PDB entry 7JJO | electron microscopy, 2.60 A resolution | chains B and N of the 5 polymer chains in the assembly

# Chain B
Protein: Guanine nucleotide-binding protein G(I)/G(S)/G(T) subunit beta-1
From: Bos taurus
Reference sequence: P62871 (GBB1_BOVIN); residues 2-340 here = UniProt positions 2-340
Sequence (339 residues; row label = number of the first residue in the row):
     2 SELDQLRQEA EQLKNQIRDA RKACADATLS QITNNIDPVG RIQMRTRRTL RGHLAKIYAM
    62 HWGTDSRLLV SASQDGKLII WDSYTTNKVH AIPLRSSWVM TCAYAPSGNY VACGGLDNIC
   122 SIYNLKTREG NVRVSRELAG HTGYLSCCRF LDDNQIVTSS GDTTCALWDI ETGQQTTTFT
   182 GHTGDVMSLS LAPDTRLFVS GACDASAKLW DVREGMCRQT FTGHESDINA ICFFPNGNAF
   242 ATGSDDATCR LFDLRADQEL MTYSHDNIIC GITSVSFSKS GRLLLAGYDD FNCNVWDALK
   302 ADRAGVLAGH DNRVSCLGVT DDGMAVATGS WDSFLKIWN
Disordered / not traced: 2
UniProt features mapped onto this chain:
  - modified residue: Ser-2 (N-acetylserine), His-266 (Phosphohistidine)

# Chain N
Protein: Nanobody 35
From: Lama glama
Notes: antibody fragment or engineered binder
Sequence (138 residues; row label = number of the first residue in the row):
     1 QVQLQESGGG LVQPGGSLRL SCAASGFTFS NYKMNWVRQA PGKGLEWVSD ISQSGASISY
    61 TGSVKGRFTI SRDNAKNTLY LQMNSLKPED TAVYYCARCP APFTRDCFDV TSTTYAYRGQ
   121 GTQVTVSSHH HHHHEPEA
Disordered / not traced: 129-138
Cystine bridges: Cys-22/Cys-96, Cys-99/Cys-107

# Interface between chain B and chain N
Residue-residue contacts (16; chain B residue first):
  Lys-15(B) / Gln-1(N)
  Thr-184(B) / Thr-114(N)
  Cys-204(B) / Tyr-117(N)  hydrogen bond (backbone-side chain)
  Asp-205(B) / Ala-116(N)
  Ala-206(B) / Tyr-117(N)
  Thr-223(B) / Gln-1(N)
  Glu-226(B) / Gly-26(N)
  Glu-226(B) / Phe-27(N)
  Glu-226(B) / Thr-28(N)
  Glu-226(B) / Tyr-32(N)
  Glu-226(B) / Arg-98(N)  hydrogen bond (backbone-side chain)
  Ser-227(B) / Pro-100(N)  hydrogen bond (side chain-backbone)
  Ser-227(B) / Tyr-117(N)
  Asp-228(B) / Tyr-117(N)  hydrogen bond
  Asp-246(B) / Pro-102(N)
  Ile-270(B) / Phe-103(N)  hydrophobic
Interface residues without a listed pair, chain B (13 interface residues in all): His-225, Asp-247
Interface residues without a listed pair, chain N (14 interface residues in all): Val-2, Ala-101

# Summary
13 residues of chain B and 14 residues of chain N are in contact, with 4 hydrogen bonds. Polar pairs include
Cys-204(B)/Tyr-117(N), Glu-226(B)/Arg-98(N) and Ser-227(B)/Pro-100(N).
Chain B is Guanine nucleotide-binding protein G(I)/G(S)/G(T) subunit beta-1 (Bos taurus) and chain N is
Nanobody 35 (Lama glama); the structure, Structural Basis of the Activation of Heterotrimeric Gs-protein by
Isoproterenol-bound Beta1-Adrenergic Receptor, was determined by electron microscopy.
